Entry 8BA1 (solution NMR); this record covers chains A and B.

== Chain A ==
Molecule: Cleavage and polyadenylation specificity factor subunit 3
Source organism: Encephalitozoon cuniculi
Reference sequence: Q8SUE4 (Q8SUE4_ENCCU); residue numbers follow UniProt; this construct covers 452-567
Amino-acid sequence (119 residues; each row starts with the number of its first residue):
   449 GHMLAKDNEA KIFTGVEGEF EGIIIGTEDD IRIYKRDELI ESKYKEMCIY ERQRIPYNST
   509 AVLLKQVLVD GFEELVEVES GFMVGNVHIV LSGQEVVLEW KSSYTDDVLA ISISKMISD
Construct notes: expression tag (449-451)

== Chain B ==
Molecule: Cleavage and polyadenylation specificity factor subunit 2
Source organism: Encephalitozoon cuniculi
Reference sequence: M1JIZ1 (M1JIZ1_ENCCN); residue numbers follow UniProt; this construct covers 525-639
Amino-acid sequence (116 residues; numbered 524 to 639; the number before each row is that of its first residue):
   524 MSDVSMGMVK LDKGFDALNY RAIGTDSVAS FRGVRDGDMV RCIGEGPRMV IGHADINEMR
   584 RMIVEGSMRV EQEENGLLVE DCVWIRVSGD GVTIDGRDSG VFYAVRDVVY RSSAFI
Construct notes: initiating methionine (524)

== How chain A and chain B interact ==
Residue-residue contacts (97):
  Asn456(A) - Val532(B)
  Asn456(A) - Lys533(B)
  Asn456(A) - Leu534(B)
  Glu457(A) - Met531(B)
  Glu457(A) - Val532(B)
  Ala458(A) - Gly530(B)
  Ala458(A) - Met531(B)
  Ala458(A) - Val532(B)
  Ala458(A) - Leu534(B)
  Lys459(A) - Gly530(B)
  Lys459(A) - Met531(B)
  Ile460(A) - Ser528(B)
  Ile460(A) - Met529(B)
  Ile460(A) - Gly530(B)
  Ile460(A) - Val532(B)
  Ile460(A) - Arg558(B)
  Phe461(A) - Ser528(B)
  Phe461(A) - Met529(B)
  Phe461(A) - Gly530(B)
  Thr462(A) - Ser528(B)
  Val464(A) - Ser528(B)
  Val464(A) - Met529(B)
  Val464(A) - Arg558(B)
  Glu465(A) - Met529(B)
  Glu465(A) - Arg558(B)
  Glu465(A) - Asp559(B)
  Glu465(A) - Gly560(B)
  Gly466(A) - Arg558(B)
  Glu467(A) - Gly556(B)
  Glu467(A) - Val557(B)
  Glu467(A) - Ile566(B)
  Phe468(A) - Phe554(B)
  Phe468(A) - Gly556(B)
  Phe468(A) - Arg558(B)
  Phe468(A) - Val563(B)
  Glu469(A) - Phe554(B)
  Gly470(A) - Ser553(B)
  Gly470(A) - Phe554(B)
  Ile471(A) - Ala552(B)
  Ile471(A) - Phe554(B)
  Ile471(A) - Met572(B)
  Ile471(A) - Ile639(B)
  Ile472(A) - Leu534(B)
  Ile472(A) - Tyr543(B)
  Ile472(A) - Ser550(B)
  Ile472(A) - Val551(B)
  Ile472(A) - Ala552(B)
  Ile472(A) - Phe554(B)
  Ile473(A) - Asp549(B)
  Ile473(A) - Ser550(B)
  Gly474(A) - Asp549(B)
  Gly474(A) - Ser550(B)
  Thr475(A) - Thr548(B)
  Thr475(A) - Asp549(B)
  Glu476(A) - Thr548(B)
  Ile479(A) - Leu534(B)
  Ile481(A) - Leu534(B)
  Ile481(A) - Phe554(B)
  Arg484(A) - Pro570(B)
  Arg484(A) - Met572(B)
  Lys491(A) - His576(B)
  Tyr492(A) - Asp549(B)
  Tyr492(A) - Gly575(B)
  Lys493(A) - Ile574(B)
  Lys493(A) - Gly575(B)
  Lys493(A) - Gly612(B)
  Glu494(A) - Met572(B)
  Glu494(A) - Val573(B)
  Glu494(A) - Asp613(B)
  Met495(A) - Val573(B)
  Met495(A) - Asp613(B)
  Met495(A) - Ser636(B)
  Cys496(A) - Asp613(B)
  Cys496(A) - Gly614(B)
  Cys496(A) - Val615(B)
  Ile497(A) - Val573(B)
  Ile497(A) - Val615(B)
  Ile497(A) - Tyr633(B)
  Tyr498(A) - Val615(B)
  Tyr498(A) - Thr616(B)
  Tyr498(A) - Ile617(B)
  Glu499(A) - Ile617(B)
  Glu499(A) - Phe625(B)
  Glu499(A) - Arg629(B)
  Glu499(A) - Tyr633(B)
  Arg500(A) - Ile617(B)
  Arg500(A) - Asp618(B)
  Arg500(A) - Gly619(B)
  Arg500(A) - Arg620(B)
  Gln501(A) - Phe625(B)
  Arg502(A) - Arg620(B)
  Trp548(A) - Arg629(B)
  Ser550(A) - Val573(B)
  Ser550(A) - Phe638(B)
  Tyr552(A) - Arg544(B)
  Tyr552(A) - Phe638(B)
  Asp555(A) - Arg629(B)
Other interface residues (no listed pair), chain A (41 interface residues in all): Asp455, Gly463
Other interface residues (no listed pair), chain B (49 interface residues in all): Val527, Phe538, Arg555, Ala577, Val632
From the paper, about this interface:
  - residue pairs: Asp555(A)-Arg629(B) (salt bridge)
  - interface residues, chain B: Ile639(B)

== Overview ==
41 residues of chain A face 49 of chain B across their interface. The paper describes a salt bridge between
Asp555(A) and Arg629(B). The paper reports the interface residue Ile639(B).
Here chain A is Cleavage and polyadenylation specificity factor subunit 3 and chain B is Cleavage and
polyadenylation specificity factor subunit 2, both from Encephalitozoon cuniculi. Entry 8BA1 (CTD12-CTD12
heterodimer from CPSF73 and CPSF100) was determined by solution NMR.
